Entry 2DV9 (X-ray diffraction, 2.48 A resolution); this record covers chains A and B of the 4 polymer chains in the assembly.

== Chain A (and B) ==
Name: Galactose-binding lectin
From: Arachis hypogaea
Notes: chain B of this document is another copy of the same molecule, construct and numbering; everything in this record applies to it too
UniProtKB: P02872 (LECG_ARAHY); residues 1-236 here correspond to UniProt positions 24-259 (UniProt number = residue number + 23)
Amino-acid sequence (236 residues; numbered 1 to 236; the number before each row is that of its first residue):
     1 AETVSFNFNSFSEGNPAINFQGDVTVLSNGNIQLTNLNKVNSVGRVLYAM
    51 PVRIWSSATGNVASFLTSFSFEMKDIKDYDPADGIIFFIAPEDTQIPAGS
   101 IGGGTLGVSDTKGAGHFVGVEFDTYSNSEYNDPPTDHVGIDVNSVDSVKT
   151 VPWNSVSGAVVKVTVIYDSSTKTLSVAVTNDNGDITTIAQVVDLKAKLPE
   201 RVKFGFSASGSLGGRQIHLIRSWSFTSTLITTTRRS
Not modelled in the structure: 233-236
Bound ions: Mn2+: Glu121, Asp123, Asp132, His137; Ca2+: Asp123, Tyr125, Asn127, Asp132
UniProt features mapped onto this chain:
  - binding site (Mn(2+)): Glu121, Asp123, Asp132, His137
  - binding site (Ca(2+)): Asp123, Tyr125, Asn127, Asp132

== How chain A and chain B interact ==
Residue-residue contacts (19; chain A residue first):
  Glu2(A) with Ser12(B), hydrogen bond; Asn15(B)
  Ser12(A) with Glu2(B), hydrogen bond
  Gly14(A) with Arg53(B)
  Asn15(A) with Glu2(B); Arg53(B)
  Pro16(A) with Glu2(B); Pro51(B); Arg53(B); Arg201(B)
  Ala17(A) with Met50(B), hydrophobic
  Tyr48(A) with Met50(B)
  Met50(A) with Ala17(B), hydrophobic
  Pro51(A) with Pro16(B)
  Arg53(A) with Ser12(B); Glu13(B); Asn15(B); Pro16(B)
  Arg201(A) with Pro16(B)
Interface residues without a listed pair, chain A (16 interface residues in all): Ala1, Ser5, Glu13, Val52, Thr231
Interface residues without a listed pair, chain B (15 interface residues in all): Ser5, Ser10, Gly14, Tyr48, Thr231

== Overview ==
The interface between chain A and chain B involves 16 residues on one side and 15 on the other; the contacts
include 2 hydrogen bonds. The hydrogen-bonded pair is Glu2(A)-Ser12(B). From UniProt: 4 Mn2+-binding residues
and 4 Ca2+-binding residues on chain A.
Chain A and chain B are both Galactose-binding lectin (Arachis hypogaea); the structure, Crystal structure of
peanut lectin GAL-BETA-1,3-GAL complex, was determined by X-ray diffraction together with 2DVA, 2DVB, 2DVD,
2DVF and 2DVG from the same study.
